Entry 8G8X (X-ray diffraction, 1.97 A resolution); this record covers chains A and B.

Chain A (and B):
Name: Tyrosine-protein kinase JAK2
Organism: Homo sapiens
Notes: EC 2.7.10.2; chain B of this document is another copy of the same molecule, construct and numbering; everything in this record applies to it too
UniProt: O60674 (JAK2_HUMAN); residues 837-1132 here = UniProt positions 837-1132
Amino-acid sequence (318 residues; numbered 815 to 1132; the number before each row is that of its first residue):
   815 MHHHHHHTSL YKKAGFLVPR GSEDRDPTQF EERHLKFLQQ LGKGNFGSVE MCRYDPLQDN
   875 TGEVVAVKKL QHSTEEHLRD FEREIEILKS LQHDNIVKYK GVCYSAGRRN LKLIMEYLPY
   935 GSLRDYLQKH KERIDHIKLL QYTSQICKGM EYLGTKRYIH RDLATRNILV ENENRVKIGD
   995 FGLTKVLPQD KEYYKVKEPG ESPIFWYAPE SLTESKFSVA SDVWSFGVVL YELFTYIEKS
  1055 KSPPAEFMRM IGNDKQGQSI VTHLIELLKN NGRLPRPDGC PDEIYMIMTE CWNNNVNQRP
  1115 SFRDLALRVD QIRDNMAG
Disordered / not traced: 815-841, 886-887, 920-923, 1067-1070, 1131-1132 (chain B: 815-841, 1012-1014, 1067-1069, 1131-1132)
Construct notes: expression tag (815-836); engineered mutation Ser1073 (Met in O60674), Thr1076 (Phe in O60674)
Modified positions: Tyr1007 (O-phosphotyrosine; PTR); Tyr1008 (O-phosphotyrosine; PTR)
Swiss-Prot annotation at these positions:
  - active site: Asp976 (Proton acceptor)
  - binding site (ATP): Leu855 to Val863, Lys882
  - modified residue (Phosphotyrosine): Tyr868, Tyr966, Tyr972, Tyr1007, Tyr1008
  - mutagenesis: Lys882 (K882E: Loss of ability to up-regulate potassium voltage-gated channel activity of KCNA3)
Residues lining bound ligands: YT8 (3-cyclopropyl-1-{5-methyl-2-[(3-methyl-1,2-thiazol-5-yl)amino]pyrimidin-4-yl}azetidin-3-ol): Leu855, Val863, Ala880, Val911, Met929, Glu930, Tyr931, Leu932, Pro933, Tyr934, Gly935, Arg980, Asn981, Leu983, Gly993, Asp994

Interface between chain A and chain B:
Pairs across the interface - 19 pairs, chain A then chain B:
  Lys945(A) - Asp1092(B)
  Glu946(A) - Pro1089(B)
  Glu946(A) - Arg1090(B)  hydrogen bond (side chain-backbone)
  Asp949(A) - Asp1096(B)
  His950(A) - His950(B)
  His950(A) - Gly1093(B)
  Tyr1050(A) - Asp1092(B)
  Tyr1050(A) - Gly1093(B)  hydrogen bond (side chain-backbone)
  Glu1052(A) - Lys1055(B)  salt bridge
  Glu1052(A) - Asp1092(B)
  Lys1055(A) - Glu1052(B)  salt bridge
  Pro1089(A) - Glu946(B)
  Arg1090(A) - Glu946(B)  hydrogen bond (side chain-backbone)
  Asp1092(A) - Lys945(B)
  Asp1092(A) - Tyr1050(B)
  Asp1092(A) - Glu1052(B)
  Gly1093(A) - His950(B)
  Gly1093(A) - Tyr1050(B)  hydrogen bond (backbone-side chain)
  Asp1096(A) - Asp949(B)
Interface residues without a listed pair, chain A (14 interface residues in all): Thr1049, Tyr1099
Interface residues without a listed pair, chain B (13 interface residues in all): Thr1049

Summary:
The interface between chain A and chain B involves 14 residues on one side and 13 on the other, with 4
hydrogen bonds and 2 salt bridges. Among the polar pairs are Glu1052(A)-Lys1055(B), Glu946(A)-Arg1090(B) and
Tyr1050(A)-Gly1093(B). Ligands of chain A: compound YT8.
Chain A and chain B are both Tyrosine-protein kinase JAK2 (Homo sapiens); the structure, X-ray co-crystal
structure of compound 27 in with complex JAK2, was determined by X-ray diffraction, deposited together with
8G6Z and 8G8O.
